4CHJ - chain A; structure by X-ray diffraction, 2.32 A resolution.

Chain A:
Name: Imc sub-compartment protein ISP3
From: Toxoplasma gondii
Notes: fragment: ph domain, residues 10-164
Reference sequence: S8EX33 (S8EX33_TOXGO); residue numbers follow UniProt; this construct covers 10-164
Amino-acid sequence (164 residues; each row starts with the number of its first residue):
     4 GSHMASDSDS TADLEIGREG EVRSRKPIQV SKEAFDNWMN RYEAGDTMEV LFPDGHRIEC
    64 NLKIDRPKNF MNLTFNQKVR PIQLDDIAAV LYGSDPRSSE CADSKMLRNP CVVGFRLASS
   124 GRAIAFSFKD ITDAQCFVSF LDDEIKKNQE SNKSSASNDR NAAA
Unresolved in the structure: 4-14, 26-30, 98-107, 154-167
Sequence notes: expression tag (4-9, 165-167)
Modified positions: Cys114 (s-oxy cysteine; CSX)

Summary:
Chain A is Imc sub-compartment protein ISP3 (Toxoplasma gondii); the structure, Structure of Inner Membrane
Complex (IMC) Sub-compartment Protein 3 (ISP3) from Toxoplasma gondii, was determined by X-ray diffraction
together with 4CHM from the same study.
